PDB entry 7CR4 | electron microscopy, 3.90 A resolution | chains B and C of the 8 polymer chains in the assembly

# Chain B
Molecule: Potassium voltage-gated channel subfamily KQT member 2
Organism: Homo sapiens
UniProt: O43526 (KCNQ2_HUMAN); residue numbers follow UniProt; this construct covers 64-702
Amino-acid sequence (656 residues; row label = number of the first residue in the row):
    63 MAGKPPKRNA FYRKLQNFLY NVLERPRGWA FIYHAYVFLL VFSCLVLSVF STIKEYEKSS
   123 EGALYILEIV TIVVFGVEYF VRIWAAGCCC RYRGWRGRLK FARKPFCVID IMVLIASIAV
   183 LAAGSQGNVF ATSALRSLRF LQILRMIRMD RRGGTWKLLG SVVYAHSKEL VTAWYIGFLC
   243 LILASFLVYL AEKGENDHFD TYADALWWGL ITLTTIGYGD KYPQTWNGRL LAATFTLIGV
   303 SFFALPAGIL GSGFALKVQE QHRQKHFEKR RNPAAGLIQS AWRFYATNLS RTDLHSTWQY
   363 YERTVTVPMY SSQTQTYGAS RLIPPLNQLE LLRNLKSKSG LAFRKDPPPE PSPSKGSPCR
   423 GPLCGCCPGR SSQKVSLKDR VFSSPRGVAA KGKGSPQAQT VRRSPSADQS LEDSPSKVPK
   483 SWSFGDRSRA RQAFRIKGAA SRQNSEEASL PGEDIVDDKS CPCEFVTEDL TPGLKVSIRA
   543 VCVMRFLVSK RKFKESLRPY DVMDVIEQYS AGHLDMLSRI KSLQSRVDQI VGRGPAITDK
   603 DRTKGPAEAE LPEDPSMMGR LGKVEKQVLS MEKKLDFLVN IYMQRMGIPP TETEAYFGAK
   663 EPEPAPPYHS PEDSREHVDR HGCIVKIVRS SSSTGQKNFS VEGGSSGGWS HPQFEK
Disordered / not traced: 63-69, 185-194, 368-534, 596-718
Sequence notes: initiating methionine (63); expression tag (703-718)
Residues lining bound ligands: ztz240 (GB9; N-(6-chloranylpyridin-3-yl)-4-fluoranyl-benzamide): I134, F137, F168, D172, V175, L176, S179, L206, I209, R210, D212

# Chain C
Molecule: Calmodulin-3
Organism: Homo sapiens
UniProt: P0DP25 (CALM3_HUMAN); residues 1-149 here = UniProt positions 1-149
Amino-acid sequence (149 residues; row label = number of the first residue in the row):
     1 MADQLTEEQI AEFKEAFSLF DKDGDGTITT KELGTVMRSL GQNPTEAELQ DMINEVDADG
    61 NGTIDFPEFL TMMARKMKDT DSEEEIREAF RVFDKDGNGY ISAAELRHVM TNLGEKLTDE
   121 EVDEMIREAD IDGDGQVNYE EFVQMMTAK
Disordered / not traced: 1-5, 149
UniProt features mapped onto this chain:
  - binding site (Ca(2+)): D21, D23, D25, T27, E32, D57, D59, N61, T63, E68, D94, D96, N98, Y100, E105, D130, D132, D134, Q136, E141
  - modified residue: A2 (N-acetylalanine), K22 (N6-acetyllysine), T45 (Phosphothreonine), S82 (Phosphoserine), K95 (N6-acetyllysine), Y100 (Phosphotyrosine), S102 (Phosphoserine), T111 (Phosphothreonine), K116 (N6,N6,N6-trimethyllysine), Y139 (Phosphotyrosine)
  - cross-link: K22 (Glycyl lysine isopeptide (Lys-Gly) (interchain with G-Cter in SUMO2))

# How chain B and chain C interact
Residue-residue contacts (83; chain B residue first):
  R89(B) with N98(C)
  C150(B) with Q144(C), hydrogen bond (backbone-side chain)
  C151(B) with Q144(C)
  C152(B) with Q144(C), hydrogen bond (backbone-side chain); A148(C), hydrophobic
  E330(B) with V92(C)
  R332(B) with E88(C), salt bridge
  R333(B) with V92(C); F93(C); L113(C)
  N334(B) with L113(C)
  A336(B) with A89(C), hydrophobic; F93(C), hydrophobic
  A337(B) with F93(C); M110(C); L113(C), hydrophobic
  L339(B) with E85(C)
  I340(B) with A89(C), hydrophobic; F90(C), hydrophobic; M110(C)
  Q341(B) with M110(C), hydrogen bond (side chain-backbone); L113(C), hydrogen bond (side chain-backbone); E115(C), hydrogen bond (side chain-backbone); K116(C)
  W344(B) with L117(C); E121(C), hydrogen bond (side chain-backbone); E124(C); M125(C), hydrophobic; E128(C); F142(C), hydrophobic
  R345(B) with E115(C), salt bridge; L117(C)
  F346(B) with R75(C); K76(C); M77(C)
  Y347(B) with M77(C), hydrophobic; E128(C), hydrogen bond; M145(C), hydrogen bond; M146(C), hydrophobic
  R353(B) with E128(C), salt bridge; M145(C), hydrogen bond
  L356(B) with E124(C)
  S358(B) with E120(C), hydrogen bond (side chain-backbone); E121(C); E124(C)
  T359(B) with E121(C), hydrogen bond
  Y362(B) with T118(C); E121(C)
  T366(B) with L40(C)
  V367(B) with L40(C), hydrophobic
  G535(B) with E12(C); E15(C), hydrogen bond (backbone-side chain)
  V538(B) with E12(C); F13(C), hydrophobic; A16(C), hydrophobic
  S539(B) with F20(C)
  R541(B) with M73(C)
  A542(B) with F69(C), hydrophobic; M72(C); M73(C), hydrophobic
  V543(B) with F20(C), hydrophobic
  V545(B) with M72(C), hydrophobic; M73(C), hydrophobic
  M546(B) with M52(C), hydrophobic; M72(C), hydrogen bond (backbone-side chain)
  R547(B) with M37(C); L40(C); M52(C)
  L549(B) with E55(C); V56(C); M72(C), hydrophobic; R75(C)
  V550(B) with D51(C); M52(C), hydrophobic; E55(C)
  K552(B) with T80(C); E85(C)
  R553(B) with E55(C)
  F555(B) with E85(C); A89(C), hydrophobic
  K556(B) with E85(C); E88(C), salt bridge
  L559(B) with E88(C)
Other interface residues (no listed pair), chain B (42 interface residues in all): N83, N350
Other interface residues (no listed pair), chain C (48 interface residues in all): L19, E83, E84, G97, V109, T111, E140

# Overview
42 residues of chain B and 48 residues of chain C are in contact; the contacts include 13 hydrogen bonds and 4
salt bridges. Polar pairs include R332(B)-E88(C), R345(B)-E115(C) and R353(B)-E128(C). Ligands of chain B:
ztz240.
Chain B is Potassium voltage-gated channel subfamily KQT member 2 and chain C is Calmodulin-3, both from Homo
sapiens; the structure, human KCNQ2-CaM in complex with ztz240, was determined by electron microscopy,
deposited together with 7CR0, 7CR1, 7CR2, 7CR3 and 7CR7.
